PDB entry 9FFV | electron microscopy, 2.80 A resolution | chains C and D of the 6 polymer chains in the assembly

== Chain C ==
Name: Isoform 1 of Gamma-aminobutyric acid receptor subunit gamma-2
From: Homo sapiens
Reference sequence: P18507 (GBRG2_HUMAN), isoform P18507-2; the construct has insertions or renumbered stretches relative to UniProt, so the offset changes along the chain: 1-322 = UniProt 40-361; 400-428 = UniProt 447-475
Chain sequence (373 residues; row label = number of the first residue in the row; note: 71 numbers in that range are skipped by the numbering (no residue carries them; nothing is unmodelled there); numbers below 1 keep their minus sign (Thr-1 is residue -1)):
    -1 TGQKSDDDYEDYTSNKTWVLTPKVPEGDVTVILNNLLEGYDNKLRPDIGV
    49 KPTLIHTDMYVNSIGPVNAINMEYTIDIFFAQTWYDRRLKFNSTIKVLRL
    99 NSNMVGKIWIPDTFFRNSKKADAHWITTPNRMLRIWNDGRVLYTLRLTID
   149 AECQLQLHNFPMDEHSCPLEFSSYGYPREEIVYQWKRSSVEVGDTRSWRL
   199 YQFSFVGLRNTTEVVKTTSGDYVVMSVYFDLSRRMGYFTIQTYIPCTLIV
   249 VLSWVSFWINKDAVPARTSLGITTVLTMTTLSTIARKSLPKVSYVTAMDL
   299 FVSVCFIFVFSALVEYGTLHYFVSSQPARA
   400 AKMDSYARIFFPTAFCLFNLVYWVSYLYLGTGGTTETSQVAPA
Not modelled in the structure: -1 to 24, 430-442
Differences from the reference sequence: expression tag (-1 to 0, 429-442); conflict Thr11 (Ala50 in P18507); linker (323-328)
Disulfides: Cys151-Cys165
Covalently attached groups: N-acetylglucosamine (NAG) linked to Asn208
Curated features (UniProtKB/Swiss-Prot):
  - glycosylation (N-linked (GlcNAc...) asparagine): Asn13, Asn90, Asn208

== Chain D ==
Name: Gamma-aminobutyric acid receptor subunit alpha-1
From: Homo sapiens
Reference sequence: P14867 (GBRA1_HUMAN); residues 5-429 here correspond to UniProt positions 32-456 (UniProt number = residue number + 27)
Chain sequence (411 residues; numbered -52 to 429; 71 numbers in that range are skipped by the numbering (no residue carries them; nothing is unmodelled there); the number before each row is that of its first residue; numbers below 1 keep their minus sign (Met-52 is residue -52)):
   -52 MDEKTTGWRGGHVVEGLAGELEQLRARLEHHPQGQREPDYDIPTTENLYF
    -2 QGTGQPSQDELKDNTTVFTRILDRLLDGYDNRLRPGLGERVTEVKTDIFV
    48 TSFGPVSDHDMEYTIDVFFRQSWKDERLKFKGPMTVLRLNNLMASKIWTP
    98 DTFFHNGKKSVAHNMTMPNKLLRITEDGTLLYTMRLTVRAECPMHLEDFP
   148 MDAHACPLKFGSYAYTRAEVVYEWTREPARSVVVAEDGSRLNQYDLLGQT
   198 VDSGIVQSSTGEYVVMTTHFHLKRKIGYFVIQTYLPCIMTVILSQVSFWL
   248 NRESVPARTVFGVTTVLTMTTLSISARNSLPKVAYATAMDWFIAVCYAFV
   298 FSALIEFATVNYFTKSQPARAA
   391 KIDRLSRIAFPLLFGIFNLVYWATYLNREPQLKAPTPHQ
Not modelled in the structure: -52 to 9, 419-429
Differences from the reference sequence: initiating methionine (-52); expression tag (-51 to 4); linker (313-319)
Disulfides: Cys139-Cys153
Covalently attached groups: N-acetylglucosamine (NAG) linked to Asn111
Curated features (UniProtKB/Swiss-Prot):
  - binding site (4-aminobutanoate): Arg67, Thr130
  - binding site (3alpha-hydroxy-5alpha-pregnan-11,20-dione): Trp246
  - glycosylation (N-linked (GlcNAc...) asparagine): Asn11, Asn111

== Interface between chain C and chain D ==
Residue-residue contacts - 79 pairs, chain C then chain D:
  Thr28(C) with Asp27(D), hydrogen bond; Arg29(D); Leu30(D)
  Leu31(C) with Arg29(D)
  Asn32(C) with Arg29(D), hydrogen bond
  Ser61(C) with Glu138(D)
  Phe77(C) with Tyr160(D), hydrophobic
  Arg97(C) with Thr163(D); Glu166(D), salt bridge
  Asn99(C) with Tyr162(D)
  Asn101(C) with Arg29(D)
  Met102(C) with Arg29(D)
  Ile124(C) with Thr99(D); Phe100(D); Ser107(D); Ala109(D), hydrophobic
  Thr125(C) with Thr99(D), hydrogen bond (backbone-backbone); Met131(D)
  Thr126(C) with Asp98(D)
  Asn128(C) with Phe100(D); Tyr160(D)
  Arg129(C) with Tyr160(D)
  Met130(C) with Tyr160(D), hydrophobic; Ala161(D), hydrophobic; Tyr210(D)
  Arg132(C) with Ala161(D); Thr207(D), hydrogen bond (side chain-backbone); Tyr210(D), hydrogen bond
  Thr142(C) with Tyr160(D)
  Leu143(C) with Tyr160(D)
  Arg144(C) with Phe100(D); Phe101(D), hydrogen bond (side chain-backbone); His102(D), hydrogen bond (side chain-backbone); Gly104(D), hydrogen bond (side chain-backbone); Tyr160(D), hydrogen bond (backbone-side chain)
  Ser195(C) with Pro140(D)
  Arg197(C) with Asp57(D), hydrogen bond (side chain-backbone); Glu59(D), salt bridge; Lys105(D); Glu138(D), salt bridge
  Tyr199(C) with His56(D), hydrogen bond (side chain-backbone); Asp57(D); Met58(D), hydrophobic; Lys279(D); Val280(D), hydrophobic; Ala281(D)
  Gln200(C) with Lys279(D); Ala281(D)
  Arg232(C) with Ala281(D); Tyr282(D)
  Gly234(C) with Ala281(D), hydrogen bond (backbone-backbone)
  Tyr235(C) with Arg274(D); Val280(D); Ala281(D), hydrogen bond (backbone-backbone)
  Gln239(C) with Ser270(D); Arg274(D); Asp287(D)
  Leu246(C) with Phe298(D)
  Ile247(C) with Val263(D), hydrophobic; Tyr294(D)
  Leu250(C) with Phe298(D), hydrophobic; Leu301(D), hydrophobic
  Val253(C) with Ala305(D), hydrophobic
  Trp256(C) with Tyr309(D)
  Ala264(C) with Val252(D), hydrophobic; Thr256(D)
  Leu268(C) with Thr256(D); Val260(D), hydrophobic
  Thr271(C) with Val260(D)
  Leu274(C) with Leu264(D), hydrophobic
  Thr275(C) with Leu264(D); Thr267(D)
  Thr278(C) with Ile271(D)
  Leu279(C) with Thr267(D)
  Ile282(C) with Ile271(D), hydrophobic; Asn275(D)
  Lys285(C) with Asn275(D), hydrogen bond; Lys279(D), hydrogen bond (backbone-side chain)
  Ser286(C) with Lys279(D)
Also at the interface, not in a pair above, chain C (59 interface residues in all): Val27, Leu35, Leu98, Lys105, His122, Arg194, Met233, Ile238, Pro243, Val249, Ile257, Asn258, Ala261, Pro263, Ser267, Thr272, Arg407
Also at the interface, not in a pair above, chain D (62 interface residues in all): Asn28, Leu34, Trp95, Pro97, Asn103, Val108, Lys117, Leu133, His142, Pro253, Val257, Ala283, Trp288, Ala291, Asn308, Lys312

== In short ==
The interface between chain C and chain D involves 59 residues on one side and 62 on the other, with 15
hydrogen bonds and 3 salt bridges. Among the polar pairs are Arg97(C)-Glu166(D), Arg197(C)-Glu59(D) and
Arg197(C)-Glu138(D). N-acetylglucosamine is covalently linked to Asn208(C).
Chain C is Isoform 1 of Gamma-aminobutyric acid receptor subunit gamma-2 and chain D is Gamma-aminobutyric
acid receptor subunit alpha-1, both from Homo sapiens; the structure, Cryo-EM structure of the
alpha1beta3gamma2 GABA(A) receptor in complex with Nb38 in the long-lived symmetric resting ..., was
determined by electron microscopy.
